Entry 3T91 (X-ray diffraction, 2.64 A resolution); this record covers chains A and B.

[Chain A (and B)]
Molecule: Stage II sporulation protein E
Organism: Bacillus subtilis
Notes: EC 3.1.3.16; chain B of this document is another copy of the same molecule, construct and numbering; everything in this record applies to it too
Reference sequence: P37475 (SP2E_BACSU); residue numbers follow UniProt; this construct covers 590-827
Sequence (242 residues; each row starts with the number of its first residue):
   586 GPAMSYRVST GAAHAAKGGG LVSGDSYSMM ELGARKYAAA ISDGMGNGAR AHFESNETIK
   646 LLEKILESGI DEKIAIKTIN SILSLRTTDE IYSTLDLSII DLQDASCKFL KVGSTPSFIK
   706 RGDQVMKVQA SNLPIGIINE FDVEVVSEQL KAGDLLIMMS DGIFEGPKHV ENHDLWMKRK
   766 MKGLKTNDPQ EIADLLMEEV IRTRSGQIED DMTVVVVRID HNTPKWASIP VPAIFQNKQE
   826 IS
Disordered / not traced: 586-587, 630-634, 672-675, 717-721, 812-827 (chain B: 586-589, 630-634, 751-756, 820-827)
Construct notes: expression tag (586-589)
Ion coordination: Mn2+: Asp746 (shared with Asp628(B) of chain B)
Residues lining bound ligands:
  - beta-D-gulopyranose (GL0): Thr595, Met614, Met615, Glu616, Tyr622
  - oligosaccharide (beta-D-gulopyranose, alpha-D-mannopyranose units): Thr595, Met614, Met615, Glu616, Tyr622
  - alpha-D-mannopyranose (MAN): Thr595, Met614, Met615, Glu616, Tyr622
What the authors report for this chain:
  - contacts within the chain: Val697-Ser699 (backbone contact), Ser699-Thr700 (backbone contact), Arg706-Asp739 (salt bridge)
  - mutagenesis - G609D, L646F: abolished signaling (citing earlier work)
  - Mn2+ coordination: Asp628, Asp746, Asp795

[How chain A and chain B interact]
Contacting residue pairs (234):
  Met589(A) with His599(B); His806(B), hydrogen bond (backbone-side chain); Asn807(B); Trp811(B), hydrophobic
  Ser590(A) with Leu687(B); His806(B); Asn807(B)
  Tyr591(A) with Leu687(B), hydrogen bond (backbone-backbone); Gln688(B); Asp689(B); Ala690(B); Asp805(B); His806(B)
  Arg592(A) with Ala597(B), hydrogen bond (side chain-backbone); Ala598(B); Tyr612(B); Arg803(B); Ile804(B); Asp805(B), hydrogen bond (backbone-backbone); Asn807(B), hydrogen bond
  Val593(A) with Val802(B), hydrophobic; Arg803(B); Ile804(B), hydrophobic; Asp805(B)
  Ser594(A) with Pro774(B); Val802(B); Arg803(B), hydrogen bond (backbone-backbone)
  Thr595(A) with Pro774(B); Val801(B)
  Gly596(A) with Pro774(B); Gln775(B); Val800(B); Val801(B), hydrogen bond (backbone-backbone)
  Ala597(A) with Arg592(B), hydrogen bond (backbone-side chain); Gln775(B), hydrogen bond (backbone-side chain); Val799(B)
  Ala598(A) with Ala778(B); Asp779(B); Thr798(B); Val799(B), hydrogen bond (backbone-backbone)
  His599(A) with Met782(B); Met797(B), hydrogen bond (side chain-backbone); Thr798(B)
  Ala600(A) with Met782(B), hydrophobic; Asp796(B); Met797(B), hydrogen bond (backbone-backbone)
  Lys602(A) with Ile793(B); Glu794(B); Asp796(B), hydrogen bond (backbone-side chain)
  Gly603(A) with Ile793(B), hydrogen bond (backbone-backbone)
  Ser608(A) with Asp796(B), hydrogen bond
  Gly609(A) with Asp796(B), hydrogen bond (backbone-side chain)
  Asp610(A) with Ser745(B), hydrogen bond; Asp796(B), hydrogen bond (backbone-side chain); Thr798(B)
  Tyr612(A) with Arg592(B); Leu617(B); Gly618(B), hydrogen bond (backbone-backbone)
  Ser613(A) with Glu616(B)
  Met614(A) with Met615(B); Glu616(B), hydrogen bond (backbone-backbone)
  Met615(A) with Met614(B); Met615(B), hydrophobic; Phe638(B); Glu639(B); Ser640(B)
  Glu616(A) with Ser613(B); Met614(B), hydrogen bond (backbone-backbone); Leu687(B)
  Leu617(A) with Tyr612(B); Ser613(B); Ala636(B), hydrophobic; Phe638(B)
  Gly618(A) with Tyr612(B), hydrogen bond (backbone-backbone)
  Ala619(A) with Tyr612(B); Leu687(B); Gln688(B)
  Arg620(A) with Asp686(B); Leu687(B), hydrogen bond (backbone-backbone)
  Lys621(A) with Glu648(B), salt bridge; Ile685(B); Leu687(B)
  Tyr622(A) with Ser683(B); Ile684(B); Ile685(B), hydrogen bond (backbone-backbone); Val802(B)
  Ala623(A) with Ser683(B)
  Ala624(A) with Asp681(B); Leu682(B); Ser683(B), hydrogen bond (backbone-backbone); Met743(B)
  Ala625(A) with Asp681(B); Leu682(B), hydrophobic
  Ile626(A) with Leu680(B); Asp681(B), hydrogen bond (backbone-backbone); Met743(B); Met744(B); Thr798(B); Val800(B), hydrophobic
  Ser627(A) with Thr679(B), hydrogen bond (side chain-backbone); Leu680(B)
  Asp628(A) with Ser678(B); Thr679(B), hydrogen bond (backbone-side chain); Asp746(B)
  Gly629(A) with Glu675(B)
  Arg635(A) with Thr672(B); Glu675(B), hydrogen bond (side chain-backbone); Tyr677(B)
  Ala636(A) with Leu617(B), hydrophobic; Asn641(B), hydrogen bond (backbone-side chain)
  His637(A) with Ser640(B); Asn641(B), hydrogen bond (backbone-backbone); Ile644(B); Tyr677(B), hydrogen bond
  Phe638(A) with Leu617(B); Glu639(B); Ser640(B)
  Glu639(A) with Met615(B); Phe638(B); Glu639(B), hydrogen bond (backbone-backbone)
  Ser640(A) with Met615(B); His637(B); Phe638(B)
  Asn641(A) with Ala636(B); His637(B), hydrogen bond (backbone-backbone); Glu639(B)
  Ile644(A) with His637(B)
  Glu648(A) with Lys621(B), salt bridge
  Tyr677(A) with Ser627(B); His637(B)
  Ser678(A) with Ser627(B); Asp628(B), hydrogen bond (side chain-backbone); Gly629(B)
  Thr679(A) with Ser627(B), hydrogen bond (backbone-side chain); Asp628(B), hydrogen bond (side chain-backbone)
  Leu680(A) with Ile626(B); Ser627(B); His637(B)
  Asp681(A) with Ala624(B); Ala625(B); Ile626(B), hydrogen bond (backbone-backbone)
  Leu682(A) with Ala624(B); Ala625(B), hydrophobic
  Ser683(A) with Ala623(B); Ala624(B), hydrogen bond (backbone-backbone)
  Ile684(A) with Tyr622(B)
  Ile685(A) with Lys621(B); Tyr622(B), hydrogen bond (backbone-backbone)
  Asp686(A) with Arg620(B)
  Leu687(A) with Ser590(B), hydrogen bond (backbone-side chain); Tyr591(B), hydrogen bond (backbone-backbone); Val593(B), hydrophobic; Ala619(B); Arg620(B), hydrogen bond (backbone-backbone); Lys621(B)
  Gln688(A) with Tyr591(B); Ala619(B)
  Asp689(A) with Tyr591(B)
  Ala690(A) with Tyr591(B), hydrophobic
  Met743(A) with Ala624(B); Ile626(B)
  Met744(A) with Ile626(B)
  Ser745(A) with Asp610(B), hydrogen bond
  Asp746(A) with Asp628(B)
  Pro774(A) with Ser594(B); Thr595(B); Gly596(B)
  Gln775(A) with Gly596(B); Ala597(B), hydrogen bond (side chain-backbone)
  Ala778(A) with Ala597(B); Ala598(B)
  Asp779(A) with Ala598(B); Pro809(B); Trp811(B), hydrogen bond
  Met782(A) with Ala598(B); His599(B); Trp811(B)
  Glu783(A) with Lys810(B); Trp811(B)
  Ile786(A) with Trp811(B), hydrophobic; Ile814(B), hydrophobic
  Arg787(A) with Ile814(B)
  Ser790(A) with Pro815(B); Pro817(B)
  Gly791(A) with Ile814(B); Pro815(B); Val816(B)
  Ile793(A) with Ala601(B); Lys602(B); Gly603(B), hydrogen bond (backbone-backbone); Gly604(B)
  Glu794(A) with Lys602(B)
  Asp795(A) with Lys602(B)
  Asp796(A) with Ala600(B); Ala601(B); Lys602(B), salt bridge; Ser608(B), hydrogen bond; Gly609(B), hydrogen bond (side chain-backbone); Asp610(B)
  Met797(A) with Ala598(B); His599(B); Ala600(B), hydrogen bond (backbone-backbone); Asp610(B)
  Thr798(A) with Ala598(B); His599(B), hydrogen bond; Asp610(B), hydrogen bond; Tyr612(B)
  Val799(A) with Ala597(B); Ala598(B), hydrogen bond (backbone-backbone)
  Val800(A) with Gly596(B); Tyr612(B), hydrophobic; Met614(B), hydrophobic; Ile626(B), hydrophobic
  Val801(A) with Thr595(B); Gly596(B), hydrogen bond (backbone-backbone)
  Val802(A) with Val593(B), hydrophobic; Ser594(B); Tyr622(B)
  Arg803(A) with Arg592(B); Val593(B); Ser594(B), hydrogen bond (backbone-backbone)
  Ile804(A) with Tyr591(B), hydrophobic; Arg592(B)
  Asp805(A) with Tyr591(B); Arg592(B), hydrogen bond (backbone-backbone); Ser594(B)
  His806(A) with Tyr591(B)
  Asn807(A) with Ser590(B); Arg592(B)
  Pro809(A) with Asp779(B)
  Lys810(A) with Glu783(B), salt bridge
  Trp811(A) with Asp779(B); Met782(B); Ile786(B), hydrophobic
Also at the interface, not in a pair above, chain A (94 interface residues in all): Ala601, Val607, Glu652, Ala737
Also at the interface, not in a pair above, chain B (98 interface residues in all): Ser611, Asp674, Ala737, Gln792, Asp795, Ala812

[In short]
The interface between chain A and chain B involves 94 residues on one side and 98 on the other, with 56
hydrogen bonds and 4 salt bridges. Polar pairs include Lys621(A)-Glu648(B), Asp796(A)-Lys602(B) and
Lys810(A)-Glu783(B). From the paper: G609D and L646F of chain A abolish signaling; Mn2+ coordination by
Asp628(A), Asp746(A) and Asp795(A).
Chain A and chain B are both Stage II sporulation protein E (Bacillus subtilis); the structure, Structure of
the Phosphatase Domain of the Cell Fate Determinant SpoIIE from Bacillus subtilis, was determined by X-ray
diffraction, deposited together with 3T9Q.
